PDB entry 5VSL | X-ray diffraction, 1.97 A resolution | chain A

# Chain A
Protein: Radical S-adenosyl methionine domain-containing protein 2
Organism: Mus musculus
UniProtKB: Q8CBB9 (RSAD2_MOUSE); residue numbers follow UniProt; this construct covers 45-362
Amino-acid sequence (318 residues; each row starts with the number of its first residue):
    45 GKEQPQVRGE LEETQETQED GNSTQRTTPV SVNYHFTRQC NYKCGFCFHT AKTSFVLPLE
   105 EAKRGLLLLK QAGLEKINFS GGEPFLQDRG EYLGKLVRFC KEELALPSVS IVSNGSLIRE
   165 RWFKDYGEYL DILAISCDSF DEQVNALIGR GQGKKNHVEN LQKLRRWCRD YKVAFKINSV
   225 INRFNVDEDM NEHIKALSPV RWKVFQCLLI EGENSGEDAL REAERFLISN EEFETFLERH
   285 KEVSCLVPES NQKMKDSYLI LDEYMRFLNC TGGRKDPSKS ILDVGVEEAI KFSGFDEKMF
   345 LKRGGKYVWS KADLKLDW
Disordered / not traced: 45-71, 316-319, 338-362
Construct notes: conflict Leu55 (Pro in Q8CBB9), Glu57 (Asp in Q8CBB9), Arg70 (Pro in Q8CBB9)
UniProt features mapped onto this chain:
  - binding site ([4Fe-4S] cluster): Cys84, Cys88, Cys91
  - modified residue: Lys198 (N6-acetyllysine)
  - cross-link: Lys207 (Glycyl lysine isopeptide (Lys-Gly) (interchain with G-Cter in ubiquitin))
Ion coordination: 4Fe-4S cluster Fe: Cys84, Cys88, Cys91 (together with S-adenosylhomocysteine)
Residues lining bound ligands:
  - S-adenosylhomocysteine (SAH): His79, Phe90, Cys91, Phe92, Ser124, Gly125, Gly126, Glu127, Pro128, Val156, Ser157, Asn158, Ser180, Arg194, Asn222, Val224, Phe249, Gln250, Cys251, Leu252, Asn258
  - 4Fe-4S cluster (SF4): Cys84, Tyr86, Lys87, Cys88, Cys91, His93, Gly125, Gly126, Asn158, Arg194, Arg265
Reported in the primary citation:
  - 4Fe-4S cluster coordination: Cys84, Cys88, Cys91
  - binding site for S-adenosylhomocysteine: Phe90, Phe92, Gly125 to Glu127, Ser180, Arg194, Asn222, Val224, Phe249, Leu252
  - conformationally variable residues (order/disorder transition): Gly316 to Asp320

# In short
Ligands of chain A: 4Fe-4S cluster and S-adenosylhomocysteine. Cys84, Cys88 and Cys91 form the 4Fe-4S cluster
Fe site. From UniProt: 3 [4Fe-4S] cluster-binding residues. From the paper: a binding site for
S-adenosylhomocysteine at Phe90, Phe92 and Gly125 among others; 4Fe-4S cluster coordination by Cys84, Cys88
and Cys91.
Chain A is Radical S-adenosyl methionine domain-containing protein 2 (Mus musculus); the structure, Crystal
structure of viperin with bound [4Fe-4S] cluster and S-adenosylhomocysteine (SAH), was determined by X-ray
diffraction, deposited together with 5VSM.
